PDB entry 3HXM | X-ray diffraction, 3.10 A resolution | chains A and Y of the 3 polymer chains in the assembly

== Chain A ==
Name: Argonaute
Source organism: Thermus thermophilus
UniProtKB: Q746M7 (Q746M7_THET2); residue numbers follow UniProt; this construct covers 1-685
Amino-acid sequence (685 residues; numbered 1 to 685; the number before each row is that of its first residue):
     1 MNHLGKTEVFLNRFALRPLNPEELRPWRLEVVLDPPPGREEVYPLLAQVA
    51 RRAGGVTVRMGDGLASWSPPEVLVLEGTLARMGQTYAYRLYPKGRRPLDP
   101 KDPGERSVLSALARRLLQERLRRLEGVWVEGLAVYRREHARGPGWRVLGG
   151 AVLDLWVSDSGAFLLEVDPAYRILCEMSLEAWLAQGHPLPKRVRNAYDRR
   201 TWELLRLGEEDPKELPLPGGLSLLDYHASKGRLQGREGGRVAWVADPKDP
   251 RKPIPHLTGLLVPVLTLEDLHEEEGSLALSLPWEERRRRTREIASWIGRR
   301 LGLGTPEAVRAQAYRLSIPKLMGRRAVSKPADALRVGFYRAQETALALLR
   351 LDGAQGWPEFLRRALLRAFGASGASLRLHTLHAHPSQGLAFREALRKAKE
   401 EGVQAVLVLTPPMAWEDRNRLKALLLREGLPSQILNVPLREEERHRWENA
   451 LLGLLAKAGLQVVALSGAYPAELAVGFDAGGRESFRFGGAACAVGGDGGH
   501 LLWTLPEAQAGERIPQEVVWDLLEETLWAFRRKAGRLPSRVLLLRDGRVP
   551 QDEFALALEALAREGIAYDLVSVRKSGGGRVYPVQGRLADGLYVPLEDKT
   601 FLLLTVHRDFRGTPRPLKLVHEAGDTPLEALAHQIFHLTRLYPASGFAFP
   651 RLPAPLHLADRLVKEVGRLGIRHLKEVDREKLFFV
Not modelled in the structure: 1-4, 213-221, 233-261, 273-277, 497
Small-molecule neighbours: Mg2+ (MG): Gln433, Lys457, Val685
Swiss-Prot annotation at these positions:
  - active site: Asp478, Glu512, Asp546, Asp660
  - binding site (Mn(2+)): Asp478, Asp546, Asp660, Val685
  - mutagenesis: Arg172 (R172A: Reduced cleavage of target RNA; further decreased when associated with A-548), Tyr197 (Y197A: No change in cleavage of target RNA; when associated with 226-AHASKGA-232), Tyr226 to Arg232 (No change in cleavage of target RNA), Arg232 (R232A: No change in cleavage of target RNA), Arg418 to Lys422 (No cleavage of target RNA), Lys422 (K422A: No cleavage of target RNA), Lys457 (K457A: No cleavage of target RNA; when associated with 418-ANRLA-422), Asp478 (D478A: No cleavage of target RNA. No cleavage of tDNA, no DNA associates with TtAgo in E.coli; when associated with A-546 ...), Glu512 (E512A: No cleavage of tDNA), Asp546 (D546A: No cleavage of target RNA. No cleavage of tDNA, no DNA associates with TtAgo in E.coli; when associated with A-478 ...), Arg548 (R548A: Poor cleavage of target RNA), Asp660 (D660A: Poor cleavage of target RNA. No cleavage of tDNA)

== Chain Y ==
Molecule: 20-nt RNA strand
Sequence (20 nucleotides; row label = number of the first residue in the row):
     1 UAUACAACUCACUACCUCGU
Not modelled in the structure: 1-10, 20

== How chain A and chain Y interact ==
Contacting residue pairs (9; chain A residue first):
  Leu267(A) - U13(Y)  sugar contact
  Ser328(A) - G19(Y)  hydrogen bond to the base
  Lys329(A) - G19(Y)  hydrogen bond to the base
  Asp332(A) - G19(Y)  base contact
  Arg444(A) - G19(Y)  hydrogen bond to the phosphate
  His445(A) - C18(Y)  sugar contact
  His445(A) - G19(Y)  salt bridge to the phosphate
  Phe647(A) - C18(Y)  sugar contact
  Phe647(A) - G19(Y)  phosphate contact
Other interface residues (no listed pair), chain A (9 interface residues in all): His271, Ala278
Other interface residues (no listed pair), chain Y (4 interface residues in all): C15

== Overview ==
9 residues of chain A face 4 of chain Y across their interface, with 3 hydrogen bonds and 1 salt bridge. Among
the polar pairs are Ser328(A)-G19(Y), Lys329(A)-G19(Y) and Arg444(A)-G19(Y). Bound to chain A: Mg2+.
Here chain A is Argonaute (Thermus thermophilus) and chain Y is a 20-nt RNA strand. Entry 3HXM (Structure of
an argonaute complexed with guide DNA and target RNA duplex containing two mismatches) was determined by X-ray
diffraction, deposited together with 3HJF, 3HK2, 3HM9, 3HO1 and 3HVR.
